PDB entry 4P2O | X-ray diffraction, 2.60 A resolution | chains D and P of the 5 polymer chains in the assembly

Chain D:
Name: 2B4 T-cell receptor beta chain
From: Mus musculus
Chain sequence (255 residues; each row starts with the number of its first residue; numbering starts at 0):
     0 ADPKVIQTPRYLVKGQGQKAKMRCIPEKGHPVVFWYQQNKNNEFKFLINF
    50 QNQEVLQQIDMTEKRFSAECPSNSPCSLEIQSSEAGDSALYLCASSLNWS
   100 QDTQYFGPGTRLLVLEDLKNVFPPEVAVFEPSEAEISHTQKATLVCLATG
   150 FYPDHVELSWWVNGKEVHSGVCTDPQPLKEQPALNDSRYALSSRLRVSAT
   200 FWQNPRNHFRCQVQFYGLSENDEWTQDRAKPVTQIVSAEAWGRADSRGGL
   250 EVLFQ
Disordered / not traced: 0, 245-254
Cystine bridges: Cys23-Cys92, Cys69-Cys75, Cys145-Cys210
What the authors report for this chain:
  - conformationally variable residues (loop rearrangement, side-chain flip): Gln100, Asp101
  - contacts within the chain: Ser95-Asp101 (hydrogen bond)

Chain P:
Name: 2A peptide
From: synthetic construct
Chain sequence (22 residues; numbered -6 to 16; 1 number in that range is skipped by the numbering (no residue carries it; nothing is unmodelled there); the number before each row is that of its first residue; numbers below 1 keep their minus sign (Ala-6 is residue -6)):
    -6 ADPADP
     1 LAFFSSAIKGGGGSLV
Disordered / not traced: -6 to -5

Interface between chain D and chain P:
Pairs across the interface (8):
  Val31(D) - Ile8(P)  hydrophobic
  Gln50(D) - Ile8(P)
  Trp98(D) - Ser5(P)  hydrogen bond
  Trp98(D) - Ser6(P)
  Ser99(D) - Ser5(P)  hydrogen bond
  Gln100(D) - Ser5(P)  hydrogen bond (side chain-backbone)
  Gln100(D) - Ser6(P)  hydrogen bond (side chain-backbone)
  Gln100(D) - Ala7(P)
Other interface residues (no listed pair), chain D (6 interface residues in all): Asn97
Interface features reported in the paper:
  - pairs named by the authors: Trp98(D)-Ser5(P) (hydrogen bond), Ser99(D)-Ser5(P) (hydrogen bond), Gln100(D)-Ser5(P) (hydrogen bond)
  - interface residues, chain D: Gln100(D)

Overview:
The interface between chain D and chain P involves 6 residues on one side and 4 on the other, with 4 hydrogen
bonds. Polar pairs include Trp98(D)-Ser5(P), Ser99(D)-Ser5(P) and Gln100(D)-Ser5(P). The authors report
hydrogen bonds between Trp98(D) and Ser5(P), Ser99(D) and Ser5(P) and Gln100(D) and Ser5(P). From the paper:
the interface residue Gln100(D); conformational variability at Gln100(D) and Asp101(D).
Chain D is 2B4 T-cell receptor beta chain (Mus musculus) and chain P is 2A peptide (synthetic construct); the
structure, Crystal structure of the 2B4 TCR in complex with 2A/I-Ek, was determined by X-ray diffraction (same
publication as 4P2Q and 4P2R).
